PDB entry 7TW5 | electron microscopy, 5.70 A resolution (low resolution: residue-level contacts below are approximate; hydrogen-bond / salt-bridge calls are withheld) | chains A and B of the 5 polymer chains in the assembly

== Chain A (and B) ==
Molecule: Band 3 anion transport protein
Source organism: Homo sapiens
Notes: chain B of this document is another copy of the same molecule, construct and numbering; everything in this record applies to it too
UniProtKB: P02730 (B3AT_HUMAN); numbering as in UniProt (aligned over 1-911)
Amino-acid sequence (911 residues; numbered 1 to 911; the number before each row is that of its first residue):
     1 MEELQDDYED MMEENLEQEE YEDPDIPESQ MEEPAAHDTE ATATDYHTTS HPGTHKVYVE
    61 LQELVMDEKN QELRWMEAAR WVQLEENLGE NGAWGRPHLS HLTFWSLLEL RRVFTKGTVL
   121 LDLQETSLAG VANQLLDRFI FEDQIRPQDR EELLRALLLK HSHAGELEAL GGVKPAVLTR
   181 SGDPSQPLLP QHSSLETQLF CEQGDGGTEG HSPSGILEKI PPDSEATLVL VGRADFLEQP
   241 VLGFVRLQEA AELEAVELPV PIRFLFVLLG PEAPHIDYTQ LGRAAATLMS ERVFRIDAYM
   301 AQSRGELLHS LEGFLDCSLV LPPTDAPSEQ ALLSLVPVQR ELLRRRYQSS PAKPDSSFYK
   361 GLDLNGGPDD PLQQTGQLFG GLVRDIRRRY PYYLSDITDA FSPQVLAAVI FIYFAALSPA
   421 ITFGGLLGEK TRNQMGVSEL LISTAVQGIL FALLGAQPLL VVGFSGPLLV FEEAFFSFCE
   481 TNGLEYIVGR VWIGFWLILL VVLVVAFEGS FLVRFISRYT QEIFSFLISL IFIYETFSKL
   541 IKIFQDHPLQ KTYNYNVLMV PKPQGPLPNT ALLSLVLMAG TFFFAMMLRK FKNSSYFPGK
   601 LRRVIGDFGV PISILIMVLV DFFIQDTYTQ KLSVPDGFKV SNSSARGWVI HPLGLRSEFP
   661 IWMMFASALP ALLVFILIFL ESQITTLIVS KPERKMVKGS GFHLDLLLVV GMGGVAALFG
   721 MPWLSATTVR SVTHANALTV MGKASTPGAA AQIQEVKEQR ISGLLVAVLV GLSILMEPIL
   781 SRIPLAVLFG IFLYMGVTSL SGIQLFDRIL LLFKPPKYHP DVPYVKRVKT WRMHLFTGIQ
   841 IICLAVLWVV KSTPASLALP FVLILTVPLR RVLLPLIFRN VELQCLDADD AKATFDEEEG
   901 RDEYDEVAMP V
Disordered / not traced: 1-29, 203-210, 349-368, 744-750, 895-911 (chain B: 1-54, 203-210, 358-368, 744-750, 895-911)
UniProt features mapped onto this chain:
  - region: E13 to M31 (Microbial infection: Interaction with P.falciparum (isolate K1) FBPA), A176 to S185 (Interaction with ANK1)
  - site: K590 (Important for anion transport), E681 (Important for anion-proton cotransport)
  - modified residue: M1 (N-acetylmethionine), Y8 (Phosphotyrosine), Y21 (Phosphotyrosine), Y46 (Phosphotyrosine), S185 (Phosphoserine), S350 (Phosphoserine), Y359 (Phosphotyrosine), Y904 (Phosphotyrosine)
  - lipidation: C843 (S-palmitoyl cysteine)
  - glycosylation: N642 (N-linked (GlcNAc...) (complex) asparagine)
What the authors report for this chain:
  - disease-associated variants - E40K, G130R: decreased binding to Protein 4.2 (citing earlier work)

== How chain A and chain B interact ==
Residue-residue contacts (100; chain A residue first):
  L99(A) - L332(B)
  L99(A) - L335(B)
  S100(A) - L321(B)
  S100(A) - P322(B)
  H101(A) - L319(B)
  H101(A) - V320(B)
  L102(A) - V320(B)
  T103(A) - V320(B)
  F104(A) - L107(B)
  F104(A) - L315(B)
  F104(A) - V320(B)
  L107(A) - F104(B)
  L108(A) - L108(B)
  R111(A) - R112(B)
  L195(A) - V338(B)
  L199(A) - V338(B)
  E312(A) - W105(B)
  E312(A) - H275(B)
  F314(A) - P322(B)
  F314(A) - P323(B)
  L315(A) - F104(B)
  L315(A) - W105(B)
  D316(A) - W105(B)
  C317(A) - P323(B)
  S318(A) - L321(B)
  S318(A) - P322(B)
  S318(A) - P323(B)
  L319(A) - L321(B)
  V320(A) - L102(B)
  V320(A) - L107(B)
  V320(A) - L319(B)
  V320(A) - V320(B)
  L321(A) - L319(B)
  P322(A) - S100(B)
  P322(A) - L102(B)
  P323(A) - F314(B)
  P323(A) - C317(B)
  T324(A) - L99(B)
  T324(A) - Q339(B)
  T324(A) - L343(B)
  D325(A) - R292(B)
  D325(A) - Y347(B)
  D325(A) - P354(B)
  D325(A) - D355(B)
  S328(A) - V336(B)
  S328(A) - Q339(B)
  A331(A) - L99(B)
  L332(A) - L332(B)
  P337(A) - L199(B)
  V338(A) - L199(B)
  Q339(A) - P327(B)
  E341(A) - L199(B)
  L343(A) - T324(B)
  L343(A) - D325(B)
  L343(A) - P327(B)
  R345(A) - S193(B)
  R345(A) - L195(B)
  R346(A) - P323(B)
  R346(A) - T324(B)
  R346(A) - D325(B)
  L549(A) - D626(B)
  L549(A) - T627(B)
  Q550(A) - D626(B)
  K551(A) - Y555(B)
  K551(A) - D626(B)
  T552(A) - Y555(B)
  Y553(A) - Y555(B)
  Y553(A) - N569(B)
  Y555(A) - K551(B)
  Y555(A) - T552(B)
  Y555(A) - Y553(B)
  Y555(A) - Y555(B)
  P568(A) - P568(B)
  P568(A) - N569(B)
  N569(A) - Y553(B)
  N569(A) - P568(B)
  N569(A) - N569(B)
  L572(A) - N569(B)
  L572(A) - L572(B)
  L572(A) - L573(B)
  L575(A) - V576(B)
  V576(A) - L575(B)
  S595(A) - K814(B)
  S595(A) - Y818(B)
  Y596(A) - L810(B)
  Y596(A) - F813(B)
  Y596(A) - K814(B)
  F597(A) - P815(B)
  R602(A) - Y818(B)
  D626(A) - K551(B)
  T627(A) - L549(B)
  K743(A) - K817(B)
  K743(A) - Y818(B)
  L810(A) - Y596(B)
  F813(A) - Y596(B)
  K814(A) - S595(B)
  K814(A) - Y596(B)
  P815(A) - S595(B)
  Y818(A) - S595(B)
  Y818(A) - R602(B)
Other interface residues (no listed pair), chain A (62 interface residues in all): W105, H275, L342, Y347, L573
Other interface residues (no listed pair), chain B (66 interface residues in all): H101, R111, E312, D316, S318, A331, P337, R340, Q550, F597, I624

== Summary ==
Chain A and chain B form an interface of 62 and 66 residues respectively. From the paper: E40K and G130R of
chain A reduce binding to Protein 4.2.
Chain A and chain B are both Band 3 anion transport protein (Homo sapiens); the structure, Cryo-EM structure
of human ankyrin complex (B2P1A2) from red blood cell, was determined by electron microscopy together with
7TVZ, 7TW0, 7TW1, 7TW3 and 7TW6 from the same study.
